6KIJ - chains B and A; structure by X-ray diffraction, 1.58 A resolution.

Chain B:
Molecule: SOS response-associated protein
Organism: Escherichia coli
Notes: EC 3.4.-.-
UniProtKB: A0A2S5ZH06 (A0A2S5ZH06_ECOLX); residues 2-222 here = UniProt positions 2-222
Amino-acid sequence (227 residues; numbered 2 to 228; the number before each row is that of its first residue):
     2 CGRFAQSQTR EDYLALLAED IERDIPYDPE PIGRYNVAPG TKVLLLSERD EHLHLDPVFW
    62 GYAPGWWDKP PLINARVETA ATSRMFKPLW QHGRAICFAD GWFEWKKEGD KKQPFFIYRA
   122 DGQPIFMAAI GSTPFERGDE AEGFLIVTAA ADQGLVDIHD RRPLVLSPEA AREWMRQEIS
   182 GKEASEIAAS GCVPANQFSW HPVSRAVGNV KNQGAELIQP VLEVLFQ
Disordered / not traced: 228
Sequence notes: expression tag (223-228)
Covalently attached groups: pentane-3,4-diol-5-phosphate (PED) linked to Cys2
Residues lining bound ligands: pentane-3,4-diol-5-phosphate (PED): Gly3, Asn75, Arg77, Glu105, Thr149, His160, Asp161, Arg162
From the paper describing this entry:
  - binding site for pentane-3,4-diol-5-phosphate: Thr149, His160
  - contacts within the chain: Cys2-Glu105 (hydrogen bond)
  - mutagenesis - W67A, W68A, R77A, T149A, R162A: abolished binding to ssDNA
  - mutagenesis - C2A, R4A, P40G, K70A (Kd of 4.0 uM), N75A, T80A, S84A, R85A (Kd of 16.9 uM), W106A: decreased binding to ssDNA
  - mutagenesis - H160A (Kd of 1.4 uM): increased binding to ssDNA
  - mutagenesis - K113A (Kd of 2.1 uM): unchanged binding to ssDNA
  - mutagenesis - E105A (Kd of 0.12 uM): increased binding to native ssDNA
  - mutagenesis - E105A (Kd of 0.07 uM): increased binding to ssDNA containing a THF AP site
  - mutagenesis - C2A: abolished catalytic activity
  - mutagenesis - E105A, T149A: decreased catalytic activity
  - mutagenesis - H160A: increased catalytic activity
  - mutagenesis - H160A: increased binding to AP site
  - catalytic residues: Cys2, Asn75 (proposed by the authors, not directly observed)

Chain A:
Molecule: 9-nt DNA strand
Sequence (9 nucleotides; numbered -3 to 5; the number before each row is that of its first residue; numbers below 1 keep their minus sign (DG-3 is residue -3)):
    -3 GATTCGTCG
Disordered / not traced: -3 to -2, 2-5

Interface between chain B and chain A:
Pairs across the interface (13):
  Trp67(B) with DT-1(A), stacking on the base
  Trp68(B) with DT0(A), base contact
  Lys70(B) with DT0(A), base contact
  Leu73(B) with DC1(A), sugar contact
  Asn75(B) with DC1(A), sugar contact
  Ala76(B) with DC1(A), phosphate contact
  Arg77(B) with DC1(A), hydrogen bond to the phosphate
  Ser84(B) with DT0(A), hydrogen bond to the phosphate
  Arg85(B) with DT-1(A), hydrogen bond to the sugar
  Met86(B) with DT-1(A), hydrogen bond to the base; DT0(A), sugar contact
  Phe87(B) with DT0(A), phosphate contact; DC1(A), phosphate contact
Also at the interface, not in a pair above, chain B (13 interface residues in all): Thr80, Thr149

In short:
The interface between chain B and chain A involves 13 residues on one side and 3 on the other, with 4 hydrogen
bonds and 1 aromatic stacking contact. Among the polar pairs are Met86(B)-DT-1(A), Arg85(B)-DT-1(A) and
Arg77(B)-DC1(A). From the paper: catalytic residues Cys2(B) and Asn75(B); C2A, R4A and P40G of chain B, among
others, reduce binding to ssDNA; 17 substitutions were tested in all.
Here chain B is SOS response-associated protein (Escherichia coli) and chain A is a 9-nt DNA strand. Entry
6KIJ (Crystal structure of yedK with ssDNA containing an abasic site) was determined by X-ray diffraction
(same publication as 6KBS, 6KBU, 6KBX, 6KBZ and 6KCQ).
